6PCS - chains I and N of the 7 polymer chains in the assembly; structure by electron microscopy, 2.80 A resolution.

# Chain I
Molecule: 23S ribosomal RNA
From: Escherichia coli
Sequence (2904 nucleotides; row label = number of the first residue in the row):
     1 GGUUAAGCGA CUAAGCGUAC ACGGUGGAUG CCCUGGCAGU CAGAGGCGAU GAAGGACGUG
    61 CUAAUCUGCG AUAAGCGUCG GUAAGGUGAU AUGAACCGUU AUAACCGGCG AUUUCCGAAU
   121 GGGGAAACCC AGUGUGUUUC GACACACUAU CAUUAACUGA AUCCAUAGGU UAAUGAGGCG
   181 AACCGGGGGA ACUGAAACAU CUAAGUACCC CGAGGAAAAG AAAUCAACCG AGAUUCCCCC
   241 AGUAGCGGCG AGCGAACGGG GAGCAGCCCA GAGCCUGAAU CAGUGUGUGU GUUAGUGGAA
   301 GCGUCUGGAA AGGCGCGCGA UACAGGGUGA CAGCCCCGUA CACAAAAAUG CACAUGCUGU
   361 GAGCUCGAUG AGUAGGGCGG GACACGUGGU AUCCUGUCUG AAUAUGGGGG GACCAUCCUC
   421 CAAGGCUAAA UACUCCUGAC UGACCGAUAG UGAACCAGUA CCGUGAGGGA AAGGCGAAAA
   481 GAACCCCGGC GAGGGGAGUG AAAAAGAACC UGAAACCGUG UACGUACAAG CAGUGGGAGC
   541 ACGCUUAGGC GUGUGACUGC GUACCUUUUG UAUAAUGGGU CAGCGACUUA UAUUCUGUAG
   601 CAAGGUUAAC CGAAUAGGGG AGCCGAAGGG AAACCGAGUC UUAACUGGGC GUUAAGUUGC
   661 AGGGUAUAGA CCCGAAACCC GGUGAUCUAG CCAUGGGCAG GUUGAAGGUU GGGUAACACU
   721 AACUGGAGGA CCGAACCGAC UAAUGUUGAA AAAUUAGCGG AUGACUUGUG GCUGGGGGUG
   781 AAAGGCCAAU CAAACCGGGA GAUAGCUGGU UCUCCCCGAA AGCUAUUUAG GUAGCGCCUC
   841 GUGAAUUCAU CUCCGGGGGU AGAGCACUGU UUCGGCAAGG GGGUCAUCCC GACUUACCAA
   901 CCCGAUGCAA ACUGCGAAUA CCGGAGAAUG UUAUCACGGG AGACACACGG CGGGUGCUAA
   961 CGUCCGUCGU GAAGAGGGAA ACAACCCAGA CCGCCAGCUA AGGUCCCAAA GUCAUGGUUA
  1021 AGUGGGAAAC GAUGUGGGAA GGCCCAGACA GCCAGGAUGU UGGCUUAGAA GCAGCCAUCA
  1081 UUUAAAGAAA GCGUAAUAGC UCACUGGUCG AGUCGGCCUG CGCGGAAGAU GUAACGGGGC
  1141 UAAACCAUGC ACCGAAGCUG CGGCAGCGAC GCUUAUGCGU UGUUGGGUAG GGGAGCGUUC
  1201 UGUAAGCCUG CGAAGGUGUG CUGUGAGGCA UGCUGGAGGU AUCAGAAGUG CGAAUGCUGA
  1261 CAUAAGUAAC GAUAAAGCGG GUGAAAAGCC CGCUCGCCGG AAGACCAAGG GUUCCUGUCC
  1321 AACGUUAAUC GGGGCAGGGU GAGUCGACCC CUAAGGCGAG GCCGAAAGGC GUAGUCGAUG
  1381 GGAAACAGGU UAAUAUUCCU GUACUUGGUG UUACUGCGAA GGGGGGACGG AGAAGGCUAU
  1441 GUUGGCCGGG CGACGGUUGU CCCGGUUUAA GCGUGUAGGC UGGUUUUCCA GGCAAAUCCG
  1501 GAAAAUCAAG GCUGAGGCGU GAUGACGAGG CACUACGGUG CUGAAGCAAC AAAUGCCCUG
  1561 CUUCCAGGAA AAGCCUCUAA GCAUCAGGUA ACAUCAAAUC GUACCCCAAA CCGACACAGG
  1621 UGGUCAGGUA GAGAAUACCA AGGCGCUUGA GAGAACUCGG GUGAAGGAAC UAGGCAAAAU
  1681 GGUGCCGUAA CUUCGGGAGA AGGCACGCUG AUAUGUAGGU GAGGUCCCUC GCGGAUGGAG
  1741 CUGAAAUCAG UCGAAGAUAC CAGCUGGCUG CAACUGUUUA UUAAAAACAC AGCACUGUGC
  1801 AAACACGAAA GUGGACGUAU ACGGUGUGAC GCCUGCCCGG UGCCGGAAGG UUAAUUGAUG
  1861 GGGUUAGCGC AAGCGAAGCU CUUGAUCGAA GCCCCGGUAA ACGGCGGCCG UAACXAUAAC
  1921 GGUCCUAAGG UAGCGAAAUU CCUUGUCGGG UAAGUUCCGA CXUGCACGAA UGGCGUAAUG
  1981 AUGGCCAGGC UGUCUCCACC CGAGACUCAG UGAAAUUGAA CUCGCUGUGA AGAUGCAGUG
  2041 UACCCGCGGC AAGACGGAAA GACCCCGUXA ACCUUUACUA UAGCUUGACA CUGAACAUUG
  2101 AGCCUUGAUG UGUAGGAUAG GUGGGAGGCU UUGAAGUGUG GACGCCAGUC UGCAUGGAGC
  2161 CGACCUUGAA AUACCACCCU UUAAUGUUUG AUGUUCUAAC GUUGACCCGU AAUCCGGGUU
  2221 GCGGACAGUG UCUGGUGGGU AGUUUGACUG GGGCGGUCUC CUCCUAAAGA GUAACGGAGG
  2281 AGCACGAAGG UUGGCUAAUC CUGGUCGGAC AUCAGGAGGU UAGUGCAAUG GCAUAAGCCA
  2341 GCUUGACUGC GAGCGUGACG GCGCGAGCAG GUGCGAAAGC AGGUCAUAGU GAUCCGGUGG
  2401 UUCUGAAUGG AAGGGCCAUC GCUCAACGGA UAAAAGGUAC UCCGGGGAUA ACAGGCUGAU
  2461 ACCGCCCAAG AGUUCAUAUC GACGGCGGUG UUUGGCACCU CGAUGUCGGC UCAUCACAUC
  2521 CUGGGGCUGA AGUAGGUCCC AAGGGUAUGG CUGUUCGCCA UUUAAAGUGG UACGCGAGCU
  2581 GGGUUUAGAA CGUCGUGAGA CAGUUCGGUC CCUAUCUGCC GUGGGCGCUG GAGAACUGAG
  2641 GGGGGCUGCU CCUAGUACGA GAGGACCGGA GUGGACGCAU CACUGGUGUU CGGGUUGUCA
  2701 UGCCAAUGGC ACUGCCCGGU AGCUAAAUGC GGAAGAGAUA AGUGCUGAAA GCAUCUAAGC
  2761 ACGAAACUUG CCCCGAGAUG AGUUCUCCCU GACCCUUUAA GGGUCCUGAA GGAACGUUGA
  2821 AGACGACGAC GUUGAUAGGC CGGGUGUGUA AGCGCAGCGA UGCGUUGAGC UAACCGGUAC
  2881 UAAUGAACCG UGAGGCUUAA CCUU
Disordered / not traced: 886-891, 2030
Modified positions: 1MG (1N-methylguanosine-5'-monophosphate) at position 745, PSU (pseudouridine-5'-monophosphate) at position 746, 5MU (5-methyluridine 5'-monophosphate) at position 747, PSU (pseudouridine-5'-monophosphate) at position 955, 6MZ (N6-methyladenosine-5'-monophosphate) at position 1618, 2MG (2N-methylguanosine-5'-monophosphate) at position 1835, PSU (pseudouridine-5'-monophosphate) at position 1911, 3TD ((1S)-1,4-anhydro-1-(3-methyl-2,4-dioxo-1,2,3,4-tetrahydropyrimidin-5-yl)-5-O-phosphono-D-ribitol) at position 1915, PSU (pseudouridine-5'-monophosphate) at position 1917, 5MU (5-methyluridine 5'-monophosphate) at position 1939, 5MC (5-methylcytidine-5'-monophosphate) at position 1962, G7M (N7-methyl-guanosine-5'-monophosphate) at position 2069, OMG (o2'-methylguanosine-5'-monophosphate) at position 2251, 2MG (2N-methylguanosine-5'-monophosphate) at position 2445, PSU (pseudouridine-5'-monophosphate) at position 2457, OMC (o2'-methylycytidine-5'-monophosphate) at position 2498, 2MA (2-methyladenosine-5'-monophosphate) at position 2503, PSU (pseudouridine-5'-monophosphate) at position 2504, OMU (o2'-methyluridine 5'-monophosphate) at position 2552, PSU (pseudouridine-5'-monophosphate) at position 2580, PSU (pseudouridine-5'-monophosphate) at position 2605
Covalently attached groups: covalent link PSU_1911-A1918
Ligand contacts: O8S ((2R)-2-[(3S,4R,5E,10E,12E,14S,26aR)-14-hydroxy-4,12-dimethyl-1,7,16,22-tetraoxo-4,7,8,9,14,15,16,17,24,25,26,26a-dodecahydro-1H,3H,22H-21,18-(azeno)pyrrolo[2,1-c][1,8,4,19]dioxadiazacyclotetracosin-3-yl]propyl [4-(trifluoromethyl)phenyl]carbamate): G2061, A2062, C2063, A2451, C2452, 2MA_2503, PSU_2504, G2505, U2584, U2585, A2602

# Chain N
Molecule: 50S ribosomal protein L3
From: Escherichia coli
UniProt: P60438 (RL3_ECOLI); residue numbers follow UniProt; this construct covers 1-209
Amino-acid sequence (209 residues; row label = number of the first residue in the row):
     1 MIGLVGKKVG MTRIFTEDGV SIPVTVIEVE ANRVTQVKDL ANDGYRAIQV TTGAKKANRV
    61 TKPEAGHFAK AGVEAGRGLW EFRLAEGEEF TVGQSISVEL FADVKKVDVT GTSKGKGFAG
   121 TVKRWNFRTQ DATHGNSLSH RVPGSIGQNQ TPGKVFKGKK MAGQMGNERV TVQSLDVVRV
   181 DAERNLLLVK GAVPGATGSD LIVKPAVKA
Swiss-Prot annotation at these positions:
  - modified residue: Lys38 (N6-succinyllysine), Gln150 (N5-methylglutamine)

# How chain I and chain N interact
Pairs across the interface - 204 pairs, chain I then chain N:
  A574(I) with Gln150(N), base contact
  A743(I) with Gly135(N), phosphate contact
  U744(I) with Ser137(N), phosphate contact; Leu138(N), phosphate contact
  1MG_745(I) with Leu138(N), phosphate contact
  U1130(I) with Thr151(N), hydrogen bond to the base; Pro152(N), base contact; Lys154(N), base contact
  A1654(I) with Phe118(N), hydrogen bond to the sugar
  A1655(I) with Phe118(N), sugar contact; Ala119(N), sugar contact; Gly120(N), sugar contact; Ala162(N), sugar contact
  C1656(I) with Arg141(N), salt bridge to the phosphate; Val142(N), phosphate contact
  U1657(I) with Leu138(N), sugar contact; His140(N), hydrogen bond to the phosphate; Arg141(N), hydrogen bond to the phosphate
  C1658(I) with Leu138(N), sugar contact; His140(N), salt bridge to the phosphate
  C1670(I) with His134(N), hydrogen bond to the base
  U1671(I) with His134(N), sugar contact
  G1673(I) with His134(N), hydrogen bond to the base
  C1675(I) with Thr133(N), hydrogen bond to the base; His134(N), stacking on the base
  A1676(I) with Thr133(N), sugar contact
  U1993(I) with Thr133(N), sugar contact
  C1994(I) with Gln130(N), phosphate contact; Ala132(N), hydrogen bond to the phosphate
  C1997(I) with Val122(N), sugar contact; Thr129(N), hydrogen bond to the phosphate
  A1998(I) with Arg141(N), salt bridge to the phosphate
  C1999(I) with Lys123(N), salt bridge to the phosphate
  G2024(I) with Lys154(N), hydrogen bond to the sugar
  C2025(I) with Pro152(N), phosphate contact
  G2032(I) with Gln150(N), hydrogen bond to the base; Thr151(N), base contact
  G2048(I) with Phe118(N), base contact
  G2049(I) with Met161(N), hydrogen bond to the base
  C2050(I) with Ile146(N), sugar contact; Met161(N), base contact
  A2051(I) with Gly144(N), sugar contact; Ile146(N), sugar contact
  A2052(I) with Gly144(N), phosphate contact; Ser145(N), phosphate contact; Ile146(N), hydrogen bond to the phosphate; Gly147(N), sugar contact; Gln148(N), hydrogen bond to the sugar; Asn149(N), hydrogen bond to the sugar; Gly153(N), base contact; Lys154(N), base contact; Val155(N), base contact
  G2053(I) with Asn149(N), phosphate contact; Gln150(N), sugar contact; Gly153(N), sugar contact
  C2510(I) with Gln130(N), base contact
  U2511(I) with Arg128(N), salt bridge to the phosphate; Gln130(N), sugar contact; Pro143(N), hydrogen bond to the sugar; Gly144(N), base contact; Ser145(N), hydrogen bond to the base
  C2512(I) with Phe127(N), phosphate contact; Arg128(N), hydrogen bond to the phosphate; Pro143(N), sugar contact; Ser145(N), hydrogen bond to the base; Lys159(N), hydrogen bond to the sugar
  A2513(I) with Phe127(N), phosphate contact; Gln148(N), base contact
  U2514(I) with Gln148(N), sugar contact; Phe156(N), sugar contact
  U2571(I) with Gln148(N), base contact; Thr151(N), hydrogen bond to the sugar; Pro152(N), sugar contact
  A2572(I) with Asn149(N), hydrogen bond to the phosphate; Gln150(N), hydrogen bond to the phosphate; Thr151(N), hydrogen bond to the phosphate
  G2574(I) with Ser145(N), hydrogen bond to the base; Gly147(N), hydrogen bond to the base; Gln148(N), sugar contact; Asn149(N), hydrogen bond to the sugar
  C2575(I) with Ser145(N), hydrogen bond to the base; Asn149(N), phosphate contact
  G2578(I) with Gln130(N), hydrogen bond to the base; Ser139(N), hydrogen bond to the sugar; Gly144(N), sugar contact; Ser145(N), base contact
  C2579(I) with Asn136(N), hydrogen bond to the sugar; Ser137(N), hydrogen bond to the sugar; Ser139(N), hydrogen bond to the sugar
  PSU_2580(I) with His134(N), phosphate contact; Gly135(N), sugar contact; Ser137(N), hydrogen bond to the phosphate
  G2581(I) with Gly135(N), phosphate contact
  G2618(I) with Lys154(N), sugar contact; Val155(N), hydrogen bond to the sugar
  C2619(I) with Val155(N), sugar contact; Phe156(N), sugar contact; Lys157(N), phosphate contact; Gly158(N), phosphate contact; Lys159(N), sugar contact; Met161(N), base contact
  C2620(I) with Arg124(N), hydrogen bond to the sugar; Lys157(N), salt bridge to the phosphate; Gly158(N), hydrogen bond to the phosphate; Lys159(N), sugar contact; Met161(N), sugar contact; Ala162(N), hydrogen bond to the sugar
  G2621(I) with Arg124(N), salt bridge to the phosphate; Gln164(N), hydrogen bond to the sugar
  G2633(I) with Thr61(N), sugar contact; Pro63(N), base contact
  A2634(I) with Leu79(N), sugar contact
  A2635(I) with Lys38(N), base contact; Gln49(N), hydrogen bond to the sugar; Leu79(N), sugar contact; Glu81(N), hydrogen bond to the sugar
  C2636(I) with Tyr45(N), hydrogen bond to the sugar; Trp80(N), phosphate contact; Glu81(N), hydrogen bond to the phosphate
  U2637(I) with Tyr45(N), sugar contact; Arg83(N), salt bridge to the phosphate
  G2638(I) with Arg83(N), salt bridge to the phosphate
  G2677(I) with Asn126(N), phosphate contact
  C2678(I) with Arg124(N), phosphate contact; Asn126(N), phosphate contact; Val170(N), sugar contact
  A2679(I) with Ser113(N), phosphate contact; Val170(N), sugar contact; Val193(N), sugar contact; Pro194(N), sugar contact
  U2680(I) with Lys8(N), phosphate contact; Met11(N), hydrogen bond to the sugar; Ser113(N), phosphate contact; Lys114(N), hydrogen bond to the phosphate; Ala192(N), sugar contact; Val193(N), sugar contact; Pro194(N), sugar contact; Gly195(N), phosphate contact
  C2681(I) with Met11(N), sugar contact; Lys114(N), salt bridge to the phosphate
  A2682(I) with Met11(N), sugar contact; Thr12(N), sugar contact; Arg13(N), hydrogen bond to the sugar; Pro23(N), base contact
  C2683(I) with Arg13(N), sugar contact
  C2723(I) with Lys114(N), salt bridge to the phosphate
  U2724(I) with Lys116(N), salt bridge to the phosphate; Lys123(N), salt bridge to the phosphate
  G2729(I) with Pro23(N), phosphate contact; Leu175(N), sugar contact; Lys190(N), sugar contact; Gly191(N), sugar contact
  C2730(I) with Gln173(N), hydrogen bond to the sugar; Ser174(N), phosphate contact
  G2731(I) with Ser174(N), hydrogen bond to the phosphate; Lys208(N), hydrogen bond to the phosphate
  G2732(I) with Lys208(N), salt bridge to the phosphate
  A2733(I) with Lys208(N), base contact
  C2771(I) with Gln173(N), hydrogen bond to the sugar; Val207(N), sugar contact; Lys208(N), sugar contact
  C2772(I) with Thr171(N), hydrogen bond to the phosphate
  C2773(I) with Thr110(N), phosphate contact; Arg169(N), salt bridge to the phosphate; Thr171(N), hydrogen bond to the phosphate
  C2774(I) with Arg169(N), phosphate contact
  U2784(I) with Gln36(N), sugar contact; Asn42(N), hydrogen bond to the phosphate; Asp43(N), hydrogen bond to the sugar
  C2785(I) with Gln36(N), hydrogen bond to the sugar; Asn42(N), hydrogen bond to the phosphate; His67(N), hydrogen bond to the sugar; Lys70(N), hydrogen bond to the phosphate
  U2786(I) with Lys62(N), sugar contact; Pro63(N), hydrogen bond to the sugar; Gly66(N), sugar contact; His67(N), hydrogen bond to the sugar; Lys70(N), salt bridge to the phosphate
  C2787(I) with Lys62(N), sugar contact; Pro63(N), sugar contact
  C2788(I) with Lys62(N), sugar contact
  A2810(I) with Lys62(N), sugar contact
  G2811(I) with Thr61(N), phosphate contact; Lys62(N), hydrogen bond to the phosphate
  A2820(I) with Lys114(N), sugar contact; Ala196(N), sugar contact; Thr197(N), hydrogen bond to the base
  A2821(I) with Lys114(N), phosphate contact; Gly115(N), hydrogen bond to the phosphate; Asn167(N), sugar contact
  G2822(I) with Gly115(N), phosphate contact; Lys116(N), phosphate contact; Gly117(N), hydrogen bond to the phosphate; Gln164(N), hydrogen bond to the phosphate
  A2823(I) with Gly117(N), phosphate contact; Phe118(N), hydrogen bond to the phosphate; Gln164(N), phosphate contact
  C2830(I) with Lys56(N), phosphate contact; Arg59(N), salt bridge to the phosphate
  G2831(I) with Lys56(N), phosphate contact; Arg59(N), salt bridge to the phosphate
  U2833(I) with Asn58(N), base contact
  G2834(I) with Lys56(N), phosphate contact
  A2835(I) with Lys56(N), salt bridge to the phosphate
Interface residues without a listed pair, chain I (91 interface residues in all): C2055, U2622, G2722, U2728, U2783
Interface residues without a listed pair, chain N (99 interface residues in all): Ser21, Glu64, Asp131, Lys160, Gly163, Met165, Glu168, Val172, Asp176, Gly198

# Overview
Chain I and chain N form an interface of 91 and 99 residues respectively, with 66 hydrogen bonds, 19 salt
bridges and 1 aromatic stacking contact. Among the polar pairs are U1130(I)-Thr151(N), C1670(I)-His134(N) and
G1673(I)-His134(N). Bound to chain I: compound O8S.
Here chain I is 23S ribosomal RNA and chain N is 50S ribosomal protein L3, both from Escherichia coli. Entry
6PCS (E. coli 50S ribosome bound to compound 40e) was determined by electron microscopy, deposited together
with 6PC5, 6PC6, 6PC7, 6PC8, 6PCH, 6PCQ and 3 further entries.
